PDB entry 4MLI | X-ray diffraction, 2.10 A resolution | chains A and B

== Chain A ==
Molecule: Fibronectin binding protein
Source organism: Streptococcus pyogenes
UniProtKB: Q8G9G1 (Q8G9G1_STRPY); residues 1-113 here correspond to UniProt positions 440-552 (UniProt number = residue number + 439)
Chain sequence (116 residues; numbered -2 to 113; the number before each row is that of its first residue; numbers below 1 keep their minus sign (Gly-2 is residue -2)):
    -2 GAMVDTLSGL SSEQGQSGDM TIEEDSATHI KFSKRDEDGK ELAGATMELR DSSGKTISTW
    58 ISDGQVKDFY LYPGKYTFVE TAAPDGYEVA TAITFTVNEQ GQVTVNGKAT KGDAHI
Not modelled in the structure: -2 to 21, 104-113
Sequence notes: expression tag (-2 to 0); engineered mutation Glu34 (Ile473 in Q8G9G1), Tyr69 (Met508 in Q8G9G1)

== Chain B ==
Molecule: SpyTag
Chain sequence (13 residues; numbered 111 to 123; the number before each row is that of its first residue):
   111 AHIVMVDAYK PTK
Not modelled in the structure: 123

== How chain A and chain B interact ==
Residue-residue contacts (49; chain A residue first):
  His26(A) with Ala111(B)
  Ile27(A) with Ala111(B); Ile113(B), hydrophobic
  Lys28(A) with Ala111(B), hydrogen bond (backbone-backbone); His112(B); Ile113(B), hydrogen bond (backbone-backbone)
  Phe29(A) with Ile113(B); Met115(B), hydrophobic
  Ser30(A) with Ile113(B), hydrogen bond (backbone-backbone); Val114(B); Met115(B), hydrogen bond (backbone-backbone)
  Lys31(A) with Met115(B); Val116(B); Asp117(B), covalent bond
  Arg32(A) with Val114(B); Met115(B), hydrogen bond (backbone-backbone); Val116(B); Asp117(B), hydrogen bond (backbone-backbone)
  Asp33(A) with Val116(B); Asp117(B); Tyr119(B)
  Glu34(A) with Val116(B); Asp117(B); Ala118(B); Tyr119(B), hydrogen bond (side chain-backbone)
  Asp35(A) with Tyr119(B), hydrogen bond
  Leu39(A) with Asp117(B)
  Met44(A) with Met115(B), hydrophobic
  Phe75(A) with Ile113(B), hydrophobic; Met115(B)
  Glu77(A) with Asp117(B)
  Ala80(A) with Asp117(B)
  Pro81(A) with Asp117(B)
  Gly83(A) with Tyr119(B); Lys120(B), hydrogen bond (backbone-backbone)
  Tyr84(A) with Asp117(B); Ala118(B); Tyr119(B), hydrophobic
  Glu85(A) with Asp117(B); Ala118(B), hydrogen bond (backbone-backbone); Lys120(B), salt bridge; Pro121(B)
  Ala87(A) with Met115(B), hydrophobic; Val116(B)
  Thr88(A) with Met115(B)
  Ile90(A) with Val114(B); Met115(B), hydrophobic
  Phe92(A) with Ile113(B), hydrophobic
  Val100(A) with Ala111(B), hydrophobic
Also at the interface, not in a pair above, chain A (26 interface residues in all): Ala42, Val63
The authors on this interface:
  - residue pairs: Lys31(A)-Asp117(B) (covalent link), Glu34(A)-Tyr119(B) (hydrogen bond), Asp35(A)-Tyr119(B) (hydrogen bond), Lys37(A)-Tyr119(B) (water-mediated contact), Gly83(A)-Lys120(B) (backbone contact), Glu85(A)-Lys120(B)
  - interface residues, chain A: Thr25(A), Ile27(A), Phe29(A), Met44(A), Phe75(A), Ile90(A), Phe92(A)
  - interface residues, chain B: Ile113(B), Met115(B)

== Summary ==
Chain A and chain B form an interface of 26 and 11 residues respectively; the contacts include 1 covalent
bond, 10 hydrogen bonds and 1 salt bridge. Polar pairs include Glu85(A)-Lys120(B), Glu34(A)-Tyr119(B) and
Asp35(A)-Tyr119(B). The paper describes contacts between Lys31(A) and Asp117(B) and Glu85(A) and Lys120(B);
hydrogen bonds between Glu34(A) and Tyr119(B) and Asp35(A) and Tyr119(B); a water-mediated contact between
Lys37(A) and Tyr119(B). The paper reports interface residues Thr25(A), Ile27(A) and Ile113(B) among others.
Chain A is Fibronectin binding protein (Streptococcus pyogenes) and chain B is SpyTag; the structure, Crystal
structure of the SpyTag/SpyCatcher complex, was determined by X-ray diffraction together with 4MLS from the
same study.
